PDB entry 6VZI | X-ray diffraction, 2.72 A resolution | chains D and G of the 6 polymer chains in the assembly

[Chain D]
Name: 35O22 scFv heavy chain
From: Homo sapiens
Notes: engineered mutation(s): E10T, L11T, K12T, A16S, I68N, K83T, F84S,; antibody fragment or engineered binder
Sequence (134 residues; numbered 1 to 116 plus 18 insertion-coded residues; the number before each row is that of its first residue; a row labelled like 72A-72H holds insertion residues (72A, then the next letters in order)):
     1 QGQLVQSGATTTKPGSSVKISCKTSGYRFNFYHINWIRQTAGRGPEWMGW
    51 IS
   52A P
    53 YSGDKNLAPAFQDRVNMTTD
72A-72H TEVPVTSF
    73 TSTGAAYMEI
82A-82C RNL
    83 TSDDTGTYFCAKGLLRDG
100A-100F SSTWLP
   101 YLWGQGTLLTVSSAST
Not modelled in the structure: 111-116
Disulfide bonds: Cys22-Cys92

[Chain G]
Name: Envelope glycoprotein gp160
From: Human immunodeficiency virus 1
UniProtKB: A0A0N9FF17 (A0A0N9FF17_9HIV1); the construct lacks a stretch of the UniProt sequence and is renumbered around it, so the offset changes along the chain: 33-134 = UniProt 29-130; 142-185 = UniProt 131-174; 188-309 = UniProt 180-301; 312-321 = UniProt 302-311; 4 more segments
Sequence (471 residues; each row starts with the number of its first residue; note: 16 numbers in that range are skipped by the numbering (no residue carries them; nothing is unmodelled there); a row labelled like 185A-185E holds insertion residues (185A, then the next letters in order)):
    33 GLWVTVYYGVPVWREAKTTLFCASDAKSYEKEVHNVWATHACVPTDPNPQ
    83 ELVLENVTENFNMWKNDMVDQMHEDIISLWDQSLKPCVKLTPLCVTLNCS
   133 DA
   142 KVNATYKGTREEIKNCSFNATTELRDKKRREYALFYRLDIVPLS
185A-185E GEGNN
   188 NSEYRLINCNTSVITQICPKVTFDPIPIHYCAPAGYAILKCNNKTFNGTG
   238 PCNNVSTVQCTHGIKPVVSTQLLLNGSLAEEEIIIRSENLTDNVKTIIVH
   288 LNESVEITCTRPNNMTRKSVRI
   312 GPGQTFYALG
  321A D
   322 IIGDIRQPHCNISEIKWEKTLQRVSEKLREHF
   355 NKTII
   361 FNQSSGGDLEITTHSFNCGGEFFYCNTSDLFFNKT
   399 FNETYSTGSNSTNSTITLPCRIKQIINMWQEVGRAMYAPPIAGNITCKSN
   449 ITGLLLTRDGGGNNSTKETFRPGGGNMRDNWRSELYKYKVVEVKPLGIAP
   499 TECRRRVVQRRRRRR
Not modelled in the structure: 60-64, 142-151, 185A-185E, 399-410, 459-465, 505-513
Disulfide bonds: Cys54-Cys74, Cys119-Cys205, Cys126-Cys196, Cys131-Cys157, Cys218-Cys247, Cys228-Cys239, Cys296-Cys331, Cys378-Cys445, Cys385-Cys418
Glycans and other covalent adducts: glycan linked to Asn88, Asn332; N-acetylglucosamine (NAG) linked to Asn130, Asn156, Asn160, Asn197, Asn230, Asn234, Asn241, Asn262, Asn289, Asn301, Asn362, Asn386, Asn448
Differences from the reference sequence: engineered mutation Ile204 (Ala196 in A0A0N9FF17), Met302 (Asn294 in A0A0N9FF17), Leu320 (Thr310 in A0A0N9FF17), Pro329 (Ala320 in A0A0N9FF17), Pro437 (Ser423 in A0A0N9FF17), Asn442 (Glu428 in A0A0N9FF17), Cys501 (Ala487 in A0A0N9FF17); expression tag (508-513)
From the paper describing this entry:
  - contacts within the chain: Tyr177-Met302 (hydrophobic contact), Tyr177-Leu320 (hydrophobic contact)

[How chain D and chain G interact]
Contacting residue pairs (13):
  Arg28(D) - Asn88(G)  hydrogen bond (side chain-backbone)
  Arg28(D) - Thr90(G)
  Phe31(D) - Asn88(G)
  Tyr53(D) - Glu87(G)
  Tyr53(D) - Asn88(G)
  Pro72D(D) - Asn240(G)
  Val72E(D) - Pro238(G)
  Thr72F(D) - Thr90(G)  hydrogen bond (backbone-side chain)
  Thr72F(D) - Asn92(G)
  Thr72F(D) - Pro238(G)
  Ser72G(D) - Thr90(G)  hydrogen bond (backbone-side chain)
  Ser72G(D) - Asn92(G)
  Arg98(D) - Asn88(G)
Interface residues without a listed pair, chain G (7 interface residues in all): Val89

[In short]
The interface between chain D and chain G involves 8 residues on one side and 7 on the other; the contacts
include 3 hydrogen bonds. Polar pairs include Arg28(D)-Asn88(G), Thr72F(D)-Thr90(G) and Ser72G(D)-Thr90(G).
The paper reports contacts within the chain involving Met302(G), Tyr177(G) and Leu320(G).
Here chain D is 35O22 scFv heavy chain (Homo sapiens) and chain G is Envelope glycoprotein gp160 (Human
immunodeficiency virus 1). Entry 6VZI (Crystal Structure of HIV-1 CAP256 RnS-3mut-2G-SOSIP.664 Prefusion Env
Trimer in Complex with Human Antibodies 3H109L and ...) was determined by X-ray diffraction, deposited
together with 6W03.
